Entry 5W9K (electron microscopy, 4.60 A resolution (low resolution: residue-level contacts below are approximate; hydrogen-bond / salt-bridge calls are withheld)); this record covers chains D and K of the 12 polymer chains in the assembly.

[Chain D (and K)]
Protein: Spike glycoprotein
Source organism: Middle East respiratory syndrome-related coronavirus
Notes: engineered mutation(s): V1060P, L1060P; chain K of this document is another copy of the same molecule, construct and numbering; everything in this record applies to it too
Reference sequence: W5ZZF5 (W5ZZF5_9BETC); residue numbers follow UniProt; this construct covers 1-1291
Chain sequence (1329 residues; numbered 1 to 1329; the number before each row is that of its first residue):
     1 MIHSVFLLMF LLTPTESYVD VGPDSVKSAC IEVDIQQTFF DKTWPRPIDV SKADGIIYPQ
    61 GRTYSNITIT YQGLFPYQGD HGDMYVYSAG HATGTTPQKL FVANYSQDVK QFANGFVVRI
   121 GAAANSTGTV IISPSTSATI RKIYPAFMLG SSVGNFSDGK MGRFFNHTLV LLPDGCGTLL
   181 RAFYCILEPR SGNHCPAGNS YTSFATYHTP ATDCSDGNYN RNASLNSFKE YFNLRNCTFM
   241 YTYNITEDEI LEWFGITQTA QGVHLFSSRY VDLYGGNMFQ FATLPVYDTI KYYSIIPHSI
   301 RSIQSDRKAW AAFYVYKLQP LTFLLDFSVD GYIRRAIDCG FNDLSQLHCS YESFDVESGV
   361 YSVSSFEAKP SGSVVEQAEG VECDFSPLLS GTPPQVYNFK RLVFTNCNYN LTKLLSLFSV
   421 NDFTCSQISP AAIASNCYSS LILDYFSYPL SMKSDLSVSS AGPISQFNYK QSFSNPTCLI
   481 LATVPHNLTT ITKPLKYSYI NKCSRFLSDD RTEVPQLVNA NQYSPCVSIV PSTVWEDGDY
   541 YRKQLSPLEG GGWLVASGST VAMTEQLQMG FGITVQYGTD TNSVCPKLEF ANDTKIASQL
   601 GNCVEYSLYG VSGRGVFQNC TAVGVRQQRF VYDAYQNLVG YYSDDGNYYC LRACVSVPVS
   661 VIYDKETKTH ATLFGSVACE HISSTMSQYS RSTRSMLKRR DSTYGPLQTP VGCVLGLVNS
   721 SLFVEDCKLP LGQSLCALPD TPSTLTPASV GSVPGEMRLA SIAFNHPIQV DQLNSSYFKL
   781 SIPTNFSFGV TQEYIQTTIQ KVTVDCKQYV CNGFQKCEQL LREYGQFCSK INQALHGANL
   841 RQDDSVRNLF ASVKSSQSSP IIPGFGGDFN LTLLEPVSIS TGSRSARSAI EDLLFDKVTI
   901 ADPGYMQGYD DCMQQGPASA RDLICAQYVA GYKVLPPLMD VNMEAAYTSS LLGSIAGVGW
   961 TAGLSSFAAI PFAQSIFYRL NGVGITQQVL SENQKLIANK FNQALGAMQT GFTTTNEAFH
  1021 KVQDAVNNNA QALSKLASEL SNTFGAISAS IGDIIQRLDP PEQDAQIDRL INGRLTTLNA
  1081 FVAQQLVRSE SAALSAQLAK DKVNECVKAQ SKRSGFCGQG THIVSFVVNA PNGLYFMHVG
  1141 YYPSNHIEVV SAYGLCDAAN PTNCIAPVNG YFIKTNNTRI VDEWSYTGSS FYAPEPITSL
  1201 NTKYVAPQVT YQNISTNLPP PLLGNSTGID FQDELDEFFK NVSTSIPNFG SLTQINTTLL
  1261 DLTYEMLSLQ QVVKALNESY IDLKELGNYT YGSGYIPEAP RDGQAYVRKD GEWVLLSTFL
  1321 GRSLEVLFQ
Not modelled in the structure: 1-753, 878-885, 1224-1329 (chain K: 1-17, 742-1329)
Cystine bridges: C806-C828, C811-C817, C912-C925, C1106-C1117, C1156-C1164
Sequence notes: conflict F506 (Leu in W5ZZF5), A748 (Arg in W5ZZF5), G751 (Arg in W5ZZF5), P1060 (Val in W5ZZF5), P1061 (Leu in W5ZZF5); expression tag (1292-1329)

[Chain D / chain K interface]
Pairs across the interface - 47 pairs, chain D then chain K:
  P754(D) - T667(K)
  P754(D) - R700(K)
  P754(D) - D740(K)
  G755(D) - R700(K)
  G755(D) - D740(K)
  E756(D) - R700(K)
  E756(D) - Y704(K)
  E756(D) - G716(K)
  E756(D) - V718(K)
  E756(D) - D740(K)
  M757(D) - T669(K)
  M757(D) - G716(K)
  M757(D) - L717(K)
  M757(D) - V718(K)
  M757(D) - L738(K)
  M757(D) - P739(K)
  M757(D) - D740(K)
  R758(D) - L717(K)
  R758(D) - S720(K)
  R758(D) - C736(K)
  R758(D) - A737(K)
  R758(D) - L738(K)
  R758(D) - P739(K)
  R758(D) - D740(K)
  R758(D) - T741(K)
  L759(D) - T709(K)
  L759(D) - L717(K)
  L759(D) - V718(K)
  L759(D) - S720(K)
  L759(D) - C736(K)
  A760(D) - L722(K)
  A760(D) - S734(K)
  A760(D) - L735(K)
  A760(D) - C736(K)
  S761(D) - L722(K)
  S761(D) - F723(K)
  S761(D) - V724(K)
  S761(D) - S734(K)
  I762(D) - V724(K)
  I762(D) - E725(K)
  I762(D) - Q733(K)
  I762(D) - S734(K)
  I762(D) - L735(K)
  I762(D) - C736(K)
  A763(D) - F723(K)
  A763(D) - V724(K)
  A763(D) - E725(K)
Other interface residues (no listed pair), chain K (25 interface residues in all): A671, S721, L731

[Summary]
Chain D and chain K form an interface of 10 and 25 residues respectively.
Chain D and chain K are both Spike glycoprotein (Middle East respiratory syndrome-related coronavirus); the
structure, MERS S ectodomain trimer in complex with variable domain of neutralizing antibody G4, was
determined by electron microscopy, deposited together with 5VZR, 5W9H, 5W9I, 5W9J, 5W9L, 5W9M and 3 further
entries.
